Entry 5ZYA (electron microscopy, 3.95 A resolution); this record covers chains C and A of the 4 polymer chains in the assembly.

Chain C:
Name: Splicing factor 3B subunit 1
From: Homo sapiens
UniProtKB: O75533 (SF3B1_HUMAN); residues 1-1304 here = UniProt positions 1-1304
Amino-acid sequence (1304 residues; each row starts with the number of its first residue):
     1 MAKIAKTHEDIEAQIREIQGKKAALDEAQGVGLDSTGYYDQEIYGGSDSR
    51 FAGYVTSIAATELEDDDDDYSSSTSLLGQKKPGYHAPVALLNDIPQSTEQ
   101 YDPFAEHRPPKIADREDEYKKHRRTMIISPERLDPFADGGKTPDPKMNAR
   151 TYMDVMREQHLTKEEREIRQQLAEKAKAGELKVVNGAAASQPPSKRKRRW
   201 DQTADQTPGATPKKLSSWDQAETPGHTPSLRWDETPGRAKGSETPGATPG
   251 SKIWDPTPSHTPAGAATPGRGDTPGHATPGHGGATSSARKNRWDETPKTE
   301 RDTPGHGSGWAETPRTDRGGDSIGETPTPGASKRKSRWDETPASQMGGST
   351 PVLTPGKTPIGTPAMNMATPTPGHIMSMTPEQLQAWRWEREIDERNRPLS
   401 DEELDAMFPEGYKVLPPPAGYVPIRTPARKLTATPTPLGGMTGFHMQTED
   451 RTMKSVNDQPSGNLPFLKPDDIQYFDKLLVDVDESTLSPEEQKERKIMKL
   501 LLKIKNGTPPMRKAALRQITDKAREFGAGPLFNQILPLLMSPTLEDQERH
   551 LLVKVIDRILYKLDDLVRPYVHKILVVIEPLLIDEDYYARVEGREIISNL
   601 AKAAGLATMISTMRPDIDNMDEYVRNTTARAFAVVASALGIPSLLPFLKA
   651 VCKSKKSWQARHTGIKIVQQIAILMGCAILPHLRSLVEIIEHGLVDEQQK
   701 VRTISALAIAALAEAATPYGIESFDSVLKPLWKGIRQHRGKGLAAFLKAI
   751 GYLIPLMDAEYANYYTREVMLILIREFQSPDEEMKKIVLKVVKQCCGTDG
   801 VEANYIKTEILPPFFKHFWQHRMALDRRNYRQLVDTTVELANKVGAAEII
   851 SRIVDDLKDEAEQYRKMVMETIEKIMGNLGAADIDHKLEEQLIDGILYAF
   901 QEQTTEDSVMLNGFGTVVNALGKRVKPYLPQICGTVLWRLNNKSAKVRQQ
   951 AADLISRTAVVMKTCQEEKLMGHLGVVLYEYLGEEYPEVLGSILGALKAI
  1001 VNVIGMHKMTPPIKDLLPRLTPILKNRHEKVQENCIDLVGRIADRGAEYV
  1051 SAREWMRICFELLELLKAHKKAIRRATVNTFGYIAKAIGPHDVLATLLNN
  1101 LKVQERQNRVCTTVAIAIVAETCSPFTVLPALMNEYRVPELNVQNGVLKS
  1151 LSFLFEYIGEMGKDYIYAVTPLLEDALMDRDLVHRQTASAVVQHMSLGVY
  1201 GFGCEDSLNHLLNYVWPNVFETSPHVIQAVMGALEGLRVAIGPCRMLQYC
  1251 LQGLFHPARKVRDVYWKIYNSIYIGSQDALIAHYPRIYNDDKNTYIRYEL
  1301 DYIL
Unresolved in the structure: 1-489, 1099-1104
Ligand contacts: 9B0 ([(2S,3S,4E,6S,7R,10R)-3,7-dimethyl-2-[(2E,4E,6R)-6-methyl-6-oxidanyl-7-[(2R,3R)-3-[(2R,3S)-3-oxidanylpentan-2-yl]oxiran-2-yl]hepta-2,4-dien-2-yl]-7,10-bis(oxidanyl)-12-oxidanylidene-1-oxacyclododec-4-en-6-yl] 4-cycloheptylpiperazine-1-carboxylate): Leu-1066, Lys-1067, Lys-1071, Arg-1074, Arg-1075, Val-1078, Asn-1108, Val-1110, Val-1114, Tyr-1157, Ile-1158, Glu-1160
UniProt features mapped onto this chain:
  - region: Gly-529 to Arg-568 (Interaction with SF3B14), Gln-547 to His-550 (Interaction with PHF5A), Glu-1156, Tyr-1157 (Interaction with PHF5A)
  - site: Pro-469 (Interaction with RNA), Tyr-587 (Interaction with RNA), Glu-592 (Interaction with PHF5A), Lys-602 (Interaction with SF3B3), Cys-677 (Interaction with SF3B3), Cys-1035 (Interaction with RNA), Tyr-1049 (Interaction with RNA), Leu-1141 (Interaction with RNA), Glu-1205 (Interaction with SF3B3)
  - modified residue: Thr-125 (Phosphothreonine), Ser-129 (Phosphoserine), Lys-141 (N6-acetyllysine), Thr-142 (Phosphothreonine), Arg-157 (Citrulline), Ser-194 (Phosphoserine), Thr-203 (Phosphothreonine), Thr-207 (Phosphothreonine), Thr-211 (Phosphothreonine), Lys-214 (N6-acetyllysine), Thr-223 (Phosphothreonine), Thr-227 (Phosphothreonine), Ser-229 (Phosphoserine), Thr-235 (Phosphothreonine), Thr-244 (Phosphothreonine), Thr-248 (Phosphothreonine), Thr-257 (Phosphothreonine), Thr-261 (Phosphothreonine), Thr-267 (Phosphothreonine), Thr-273 (Phosphothreonine) and 22 more in UniProt
  - cross-link (Glycyl lysine isopeptide (Lys-Gly)): Lys-214 (interchain with G-Cter in SUMO2), Lys-413 (interchain with G-Cter in SUMO1), Lys-430 (interchain with G-Cter in SUMO2)
  - mutagenesis: Trp-200 (W200A: Abolishes interaction with RBM39; when associated with A-218; A-232; A-254; A-293; A-310 and A-338), Trp-218 (W218A: Abolishes interaction with RBM39; when associated with A-200; A-232; A-254; A-293; A-310 and A-338), Thr-223 (T223A: No effect on interaction with PPP1R8), Thr-227 (T227A: No effect on interaction with PPP1R8), Trp-232 (W232A: Abolishes interaction with RBM39; when associated with A-200; A-218; A-254; A-293; A-310 and A-338), Thr-235 (T235A: No effect on interaction with PPP1R8), Thr-244 (T244A: Slight inhibition of interaction with PPP1R8), Thr-248 (T248A: Slight inhibition of interaction with PPP1R8), Trp-254 (W254A: Abolishes interaction with RBM39; when associated with A-200; A-218; A-232; A-293; A-310 and A-338), Thr-257 (T257A: No effect on interaction with PPP1R8), Thr-261 (T261A: Slight inhibition of interaction with PPP1R8), Thr-267 (T267A: No effect on interaction with PPP1R8), 9 further mutagenesis entries in UniProt
From the paper describing this entry:
  - binding site for 9B0: Leu-1066, Lys-1071, Arg-1074, Arg-1075, Val-1078, Val-1110, Val-1114

Chain A:
Name: Splicing factor 3B subunit 3
From: Homo sapiens
UniProtKB: Q15393 (SF3B3_HUMAN); residue numbers follow UniProt; this construct covers 1-1217
Amino-acid sequence (1223 residues; each row starts with the number of its first residue; numbering starts at 0):
     0 DMFLYNLTLQRATGISFAIHGNFSGTKQQEIVVSRGKILELLRPDPNTGK
    50 VHTLLTVEVFGVIRSLMAFRLTGGTKDYIVVGSDSGRIVILEYQPSKNMF
   100 EKIHQETFGKSGCRRIVPGQFLAVDPKGRAVMISAIEKQKLVYILNRDAA
   150 ARLTISSPLEAHKANTLVYHVVGVDVGFENPMFACLEMDYEEADNDPTGE
   200 AAANTQQTLTFYELDLGLNHVVRKYSEPLEEHGNFLITVPGGSDGPSGVL
   250 ICSENYITYKNFGDQPDIRCPIPRRRNDLDDPERGMIFVCSATHKTKSMF
   300 FFLAQTEQGDIFKITLETDEDMVTEIRLKYFDTVPVAAAMCVLKTGFLFV
   350 ASEFGNHYLYQIAHLGDDDEEPEFSSAMPLEEGDTFFFQPRPLKNLVLVD
   400 ELDSLSPILFCQIADLANEDTPQLYVACGRGPRSSLRVLRHGLEVSEMAV
   450 SELPGNPNAVWTVRRHIEDEFDAYIIVSFVNATLVLSIGETVEEVTDSGF
   500 LGTTPTLSCSLLGDDALVQVYPDGIRHIRADKRVNEWKTPGKKTIVKCAV
   550 NQRQVVIALTGGELVYFEMDPSGQLNEYTERKEMSADVVCMSLANVPPGE
   600 QRSRFLAVGLVDNTVRIISLDPSDCLQPLSMQALPAQPESLCIVEMGGTE
   650 KQDELGERGSIGFLYLNIGLQNGVLLRTVLDPVTGDLSDTRTRYLGSRPV
   700 KLFRVRMQGQEAVLAMSSRSWLSYSYQSRFHLTPLSYETLEFASGFASEQ
   750 CPEGIVAISTNTLRILALEKLGAVFNQVAFPLQYTPRKFVIHPESNNLII
   800 IETDHNAYTEATKAQRKQQMAEEMVEAAGEDERELAAEMAAAFLNENLPE
   850 SIFGAPKAGNGQWASVIRVMNPIQGNTLDLVQLEQNEAAFSVAVCRFSNT
   900 GEDWYVLVGVAKDLILNPRSVAGGFVYTYKLVNNGEKLEFLHKTPVEEVP
   950 AAIAPFQGRVLIGVGKLLRVYDLGKKKLLRKCENKHIANYISGIQTIGHR
  1000 VIVSDVQESFIWVRYKRNENQLIIFADDTYPRWVTTASLLDYDTVAGADK
  1050 FGNICVVRLPPNTNDEVDEDPTGNKALWDRGLLNGASQKAEVIMNYHVGE
  1100 TVLSLQKTTLIPGGSESLVYTTLSGGIGILVPFTSHEDHDFFQHVEMHLR
  1150 SEHPPLCGRDHLSFRSYYFPVKNVIDGDLCEQFNSMEPNKQKNVSEELDR
  1200 TPPEVSKKLEDIRTRYAFDYKDD
Unresolved in the structure: 381-382, 646-661, 692-694, 830-833, 1068-1082
Differences from the reference sequence: expression tag (0, 1218-1222)
Bound ions: K+: Val-610, Asn-612, Gln-636
UniProt features mapped onto this chain:
  - region: Glu-105 to Gln-119 (Interaction with PHF5A, SF3B1 and SF3B5), Asn-145 to Tyr-168 (Interaction with PHF5A, SF3B1 and SF3B5), Asp-193 to His-231 (Interaction with SF3B1 and SF3B5), Arg-786 to His-804 (Interaction with SF3B1 and SF3B5), Thr-1028 to Lys-1049 (Interaction with SF3B1), Thr-1100 to Ser-1123 (Interaction with SF3B5)
  - site: Gly-284 (Interaction with SF3B5), Glu-306 (Interaction with SF3B5), Glu-352 (Interaction with SF3B5), Arg-429 (Interaction with SF3B5), Asn-916 (Interaction with SF3B5), Asn-988 (Interaction with SF3B1), Lys-1171 (Interaction with SF3B1)
  - modified residue: Ser-156 (Phosphoserine), Thr-1200 (Phosphothreonine)

Chain C / chain A interface:
Residue-residue contacts (44):
  Ser-598(C) / Leu-217(A)
  Asn-599(C) / Leu-217(A)
  Lys-602(C) / Asn-179(A)
  Lys-602(C) / Asp-214(A)
  Lys-602(C) / Leu-217(A)
  Cys-677(C) / Asn-145(A)  hydrogen bond
  Cys-677(C) / Arg-146(A)
  Pro-681(C) / Phe-177(A)  hydrophobic
  Tyr-719(C) / Thr-71(A)  hydrogen bond (side chain-backbone)
  Tyr-719(C) / Arg-146(A)  hydrogen bond
  Tyr-1200(C) / Leu-1161(A)  hydrophobic
  Gly-1201(C) / Val-1170(A)
  Ala-1240(C) / Pro-1169(A)
  Ile-1241(C) / Pro-1169(A)
  Pro-1243(C) / Tyr-1167(A)
  Cys-1244(C) / Tyr-1029(A)  hydrophobic
  Arg-1245(C) / Thr-1028(A)  hydrogen bond
  Arg-1245(C) / Tyr-1029(A)  hydrogen bond
  Gln-1248(C) / Thr-1028(A)  hydrogen bond (side chain-backbone)
  Ile-1274(C) / Arg-113(A)  hydrogen bond (backbone-side chain)
  Gly-1275(C) / Arg-113(A)
  Ser-1276(C) / Arg-113(A)
  Gln-1277(C) / Arg-113(A)
  Asp-1278(C) / Gly-111(A)
  Asp-1278(C) / Cys-112(A)  hydrogen bond (side chain-backbone)
  Asp-1278(C) / Tyr-1166(A)  hydrogen bond
  Asp-1278(C) / Tyr-1167(A)
  Ala-1279(C) / Tyr-1166(A)
  Ala-1279(C) / Tyr-1167(A)
  Ala-1282(C) / Trp-1032(A)
  Ala-1282(C) / Phe-1050(A)  hydrophobic
  His-1283(C) / Phe-1168(A)
  Arg-1286(C) / Asn-988(A)  hydrogen bond
  Arg-1286(C) / Gln-1006(A)  hydrogen bond
  Arg-1286(C) / Trp-1032(A)
  Tyr-1288(C) / Asn-988(A)  hydrogen bond
  Tyr-1298(C) / Asn-916(A)
  Tyr-1298(C) / Arg-918(A)
  Glu-1299(C) / Lys-1049(A)
  Leu-1300(C) / Trp-1032(A)
  Asp-1301(C) / Trp-1032(A)
  Tyr-1302(C) / Leu-915(A)  hydrophobic
  Tyr-1302(C) / Asn-916(A)  hydrogen bond
  Leu-1304(C) / Arg-786(A)
Also at the interface, not in a pair above, chain C (38 interface residues in all): Ser-637, Pro-642, His-682, Gly-1203, Gly-1242, Tyr-1273, Ile-1281, Ile-1303
Also at the interface, not in a pair above, chain A (36 interface residues in all): Lys-109, Glu-178, Gly-216, Pro-917, Tyr-989, Pro-1030, Ser-1165, Lys-1171, Asn-1172

Summary:
38 residues of chain C and 36 residues of chain A are in contact; the contacts include 13 hydrogen bonds.
Among the polar pairs are Cys-677(C)/Asn-145(A), Tyr-719(C)/Thr-71(A) and Tyr-719(C)/Arg-146(A). Bound to
chain C: compound 9B0. From the paper: a binding site for 9B0 at Leu-1066(C), Lys-1071(C) and Arg-1074(C)
among others.
Here chain C is Splicing factor 3B subunit 1 and chain A is Splicing factor 3B subunit 3, both from Homo
sapiens. Entry 5ZYA (SF3b spliceosomal complex bound to E7107) was determined by electron microscopy.
